1E79 - chains D and G of the 9 polymer chains in the assembly; structure by X-ray diffraction, 2.40 A resolution.

== Chain D ==
Protein: ATP synthase beta chain
From: Bos taurus
Notes: EC 3.6.1.34
UniProtKB: P00829 (ATPB_BOVIN); the author numbering skips numbers that UniProt does not, so the offset changes along the chain: -4 to -1 = UniProt 47-50; 1-478 = UniProt 51-528
Amino-acid sequence (482 residues; row label = number of the first residue in the row; note: 1 number in that range is skipped by the numbering (no residue carries it; nothing is unmodelled there); numbers below 1 keep their minus sign (Ala-4 is residue -4)):
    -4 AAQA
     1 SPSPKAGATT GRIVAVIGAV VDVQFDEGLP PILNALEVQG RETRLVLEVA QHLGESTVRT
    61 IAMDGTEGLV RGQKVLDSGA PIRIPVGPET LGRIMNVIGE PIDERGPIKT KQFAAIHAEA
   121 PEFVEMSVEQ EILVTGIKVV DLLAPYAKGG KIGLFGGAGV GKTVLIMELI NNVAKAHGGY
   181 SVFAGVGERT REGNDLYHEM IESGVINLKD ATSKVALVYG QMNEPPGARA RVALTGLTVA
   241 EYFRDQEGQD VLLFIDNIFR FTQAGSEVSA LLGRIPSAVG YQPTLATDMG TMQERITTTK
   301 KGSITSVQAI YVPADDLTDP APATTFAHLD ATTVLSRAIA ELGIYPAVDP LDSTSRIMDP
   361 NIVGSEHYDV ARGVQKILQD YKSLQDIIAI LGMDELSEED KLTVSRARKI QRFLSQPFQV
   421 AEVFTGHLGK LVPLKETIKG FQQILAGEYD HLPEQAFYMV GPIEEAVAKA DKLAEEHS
Unresolved in the structure: -4 to -1, 1-8, 476-478
Covalently attached groups: dicyclohexylurea (DCW) linked to Glu199
Bound ions: Mg2+: Thr163 (together with ADP)
Ligand contacts:
  - ADP (adenosine-5'-diphosphate): Gly157, Ala158, Gly159, Val160, Gly161, Lys162, Thr163, Val164, Tyr345, Pro346, Phe418, Ala421, Phe424, Thr425
  - dicyclohexylurea (DCW): Thr163, Val164, Met167, Asn171, Lys175, Val420, Phe424
Swiss-Prot annotation at these positions:
  - binding site (ADP): Gly159, Val160, Gly161, Lys162, Thr163, Val164
  - binding site (ATP): Gly159, Gly161, Lys162, Thr163, Val164, Arg189
  - binding site (phosphate): Gly159, Val160, Gly161, Lys162, Thr163
  - binding site (Mg(2+)): Thr163, Glu188
  - modified residue: Lys74 (N6-acetyllysine), Lys111 (N6-acetyllysine), Lys148 (N6-acetyllysine), Lys209 (N6-acetyllysine), Lys214 (N6-acetyllysine), Thr262 (Phosphothreonine), Ser365 (Phosphoserine), Lys376 (N6-acetyllysine), Ser383 (Phosphoserine), Lys430 (N6-acetyllysine), Lys435 (N6-acetyllysine), Lys472 (N6-acetyllysine)
  - glycosylation: Ser56 (O-linked (GlcNAc) serine)

== Chain G ==
Protein: ATP synthase gamma chain
From: Bos taurus
Notes: EC 3.6.1.34
UniProtKB: P05631 (ATPG_BOVIN); residues 1-272 here correspond to UniProt positions 26-297 (UniProt number = residue number + 25)
Amino-acid sequence (272 residues; numbered 1 to 272; the number before each row is that of its first residue):
     1 ATLKDITRRL KSIKNIQKIT KSMKMVAAAK YARAERELKP ARVYGVGSLA LYEKADIKTP
    61 EDKKKHLIIG VSSDRGLCGA IHSSVAKQMK SEAANLAAAG KEVKIIGVGD KIRSILHRTH
   121 SDQFLVTFKE VGRRPPTFGD ASVIALELLN SGYEFDEGSI IFNRFRSVIS YKTEEKPIFS
   181 LDTISSAESM SIYDDIDADV LRNYQEYSLA NIIYYSLKES TTSEQSARMT AMDNASKNAS
   241 EMIDKLTLTF NRTRQAVITK ELIEIISGAA AL
Unresolved in the structure: 62-66, 97-100
Swiss-Prot annotation at these positions:
  - modified residue: Lys14 (N6-acetyllysine), Lys24 (N6-succinyllysine), Lys30 (N6-acetyllysine), Lys90 (N6-acetyllysine), Ser121 (Phosphoserine), Lys129 (N6-acetyllysine), Lys172 (N6-acetyllysine), Lys245 (N6-succinyllysine)

== How chain D and chain G interact ==
Contacting residue pairs (23):
  Ala270(D) - Leu272(G)
  Gly273(D) - Leu272(G)
  Arg274(D) - Leu272(G)
  Ile275(D) - Ala269(G)  hydrophobic
  Ile275(D) - Leu272(G)  hydrophobic
  Pro276(D) - Ile265(G)
  Pro276(D) - Gly268(G)
  Pro276(D) - Ala269(G)
  Ser277(D) - Ile265(G)
  Ala278(D) - Glu261(G)
  Val279(D) - Glu261(G)
  Ser383(D) - Lys11(G)
  Asp386(D) - Arg8(G)  salt bridge
  Asp386(D) - Ser12(G)
  Ile387(D) - Ser12(G)
  Ile387(D) - Asn15(G)
  Ile387(D) - Ile19(G)  hydrophobic
  Ile390(D) - Ile16(G)  hydrophobic
  Leu391(D) - Thr20(G)
  Leu391(D) - Met23(G)  hydrophobic
  Asp394(D) - Lys111(G)  salt bridge
  Glu395(D) - Arg75(G)  salt bridge
  Glu395(D) - Leu77(G)
Also at the interface, not in a pair above, chain G (18 interface residues in all): Arg133, Glu264

== Summary ==
Chain D and chain G form an interface of 15 and 18 residues respectively; the contacts include 3 salt bridges.
Polar contacts include Asp386(D)-Arg8(G), Asp394(D)-Lys111(G) and Glu395(D)-Arg75(G). Bound to chain D: ADP.
Dicyclohexylurea is covalently linked to Glu199(D).
Chain D is ATP synthase beta chain and chain G is ATP synthase gamma chain, both from Bos taurus; the
structure, Bovine F1-ATPase inhibited by DCCD (dicyclohexylcarbodiimide), was determined by X-ray diffraction.
